8B3J - chains A and B of the 3 polymer chains in the assembly; structure by electron microscopy, 3.10 A resolution.

[Chain A]
Protein: Structural polyprotein
Source organism: Chaetoceros socialis forma radians RNA virus 1
UniProtKB: B9A8E1 (B9A8E1_9VIRU); residues 625-894 here = UniProt positions 625-894
Chain sequence (270 residues; numbered 625 to 894; the number before each row is that of its first residue):
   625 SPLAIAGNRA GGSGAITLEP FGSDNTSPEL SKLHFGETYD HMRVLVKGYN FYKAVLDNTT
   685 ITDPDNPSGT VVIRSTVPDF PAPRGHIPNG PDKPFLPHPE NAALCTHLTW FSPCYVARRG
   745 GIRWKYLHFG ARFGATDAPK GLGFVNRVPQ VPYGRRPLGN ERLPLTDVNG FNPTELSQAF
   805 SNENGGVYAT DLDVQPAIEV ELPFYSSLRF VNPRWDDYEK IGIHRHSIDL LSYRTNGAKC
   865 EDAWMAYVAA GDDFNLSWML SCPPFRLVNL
Disordered / not traced: 625-637

[Chain B]
Protein: Structural polyprotein
Source organism: Chaetoceros socialis forma radians RNA virus 1
UniProtKB: B9A8E1 (B9A8E1_9VIRU); residue numbers follow UniProt; this construct covers 34-275
Chain sequence (242 residues; row label = number of the first residue in the row):
    34 AVKDTIEGNS ETLSGTHQNE TLALYSNVDQ TAVKIMSSID PTRADCVSND HELGNFLSRP
    94 VRIMRESISL DERTSTTIAP WDVYLRHPMI NKKIANYEYL RANLVLEVVV NGGPFFYGKM
   154 LLGYTPFGYE DSLKNFNRIP IGHQNTMLSQ QPHVKIDFCE STGGVLHLPF VYNRNYMRIS
   214 EGSGEPASMG ELRLNTLNAL KNISFTGPAS SVATITVFAY LDNVELVAPS ANDPITAQQP
   274 EL
Disordered / not traced: 34-87, 239-243

[Chain A / chain B interface]
Pairs across the interface (17):
  Arg833(A) - Tyr205(B)
  Arg833(A) - Asn206(B)  hydrogen bond (backbone-backbone)
  Arg833(A) - Arg207(B)
  Phe834(A) - Tyr205(B)
  Phe834(A) - Asn206(B)
  Asn836(A) - Asp164(B)  hydrogen bond
  Trp839(A) - Asp164(B)  hydrogen bond
  Trp882(A) - Pro159(B)  hydrophobic
  Leu884(A) - Pro159(B)
  Leu884(A) - Gln183(B)
  Leu884(A) - Gln184(B)
  Ser885(A) - Met180(B)
  Ser885(A) - Gln183(B)
  Ser885(A) - Gln184(B)
  Cys886(A) - Met180(B)
  Cys886(A) - Gln183(B)
  Pro888(A) - Met180(B)
Also at the interface, not in a pair above, chain A (13 interface residues in all): Leu832, Arg838, Lys844, Pro887
Also at the interface, not in a pair above, chain B (13 interface residues in all): Gly161, Ser165, Pro185, Val204, Asn208

[Summary]
The chain A/chain B interface involves 13 residues from each chain, with 3 hydrogen bonds. Among the polar
pairs are Asn836(A)-Asp164(B), Trp839(A)-Asp164(B) and Arg833(A)-Asn206(B).
Chain A is Structural polyprotein and chain B is Structural polyprotein, both from Chaetoceros socialis forma
radians RNA virus 1; the structure, Chaetoceros socialis forma radians RNA virus 1 empty capsid atomic model,
was determined by electron microscopy, deposited together with 8B38.
